7KTR - chains I and J of the 11 polymer chains in the assembly; structure by electron microscopy, 2.93 A resolution.

# Chain I
Protein: Transcription initiation protein SPT3 homolog
Organism: Homo sapiens
Reference sequence: O75486 (SUPT3_HUMAN); numbering as in UniProt; present here: 1-156, 187-317
Sequence (299 residues; each row starts with the number of its first residue; note: 18 numbers in that range are skipped by the numbering (no residue carries them; nothing is unmodelled there); X marks 12 residues of unknown identity (built as UNK)):
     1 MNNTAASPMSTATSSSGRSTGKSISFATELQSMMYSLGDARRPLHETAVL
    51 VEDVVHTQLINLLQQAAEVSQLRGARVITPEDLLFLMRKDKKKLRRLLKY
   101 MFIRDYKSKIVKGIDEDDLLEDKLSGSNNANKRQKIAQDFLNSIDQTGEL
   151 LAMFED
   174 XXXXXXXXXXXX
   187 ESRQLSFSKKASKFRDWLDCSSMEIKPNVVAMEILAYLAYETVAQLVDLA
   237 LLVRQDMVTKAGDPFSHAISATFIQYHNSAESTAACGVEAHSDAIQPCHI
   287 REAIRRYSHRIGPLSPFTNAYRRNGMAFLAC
Unresolved in the structure: 1-22, 113-127, 259-277

# Chain J
Protein: Transcriptional adapter 1
Organism: Homo sapiens
Reference sequence: Q96BN2 (TADA1_HUMAN); numbering as in UniProt (aligned over 1-335)
Sequence (335 residues; row label = number of the first residue in the row):
     1 MATFVSELEAAKKNLSEALGDNVKQYWANLKLWFKQKISKEEFDLEAHRL
    51 LTQDNVHSHNDFLLAILTRCQILVSTPDGAGSLPWPGGSAAKPGKPKGKK
   101 KLSSVRQKFDHRFQPQNPLSGAQQFVAKDPQDDDDLKLCSHTMMLPTRGQ
   151 LEGRMIVTAYEHGLDNVTEEAVSAVVYAVENHLKDILTSVVSRRKAYRLR
   201 DGHFKYAFGSNVTPQPYLKNSVVAYNNLIESPPAFTAPCAGQNPASHPPP
   251 DDAEQQAALLLACSGDTLPASLPPVNMYDLFEALQVHREVIPTHTVYALN
   301 IERIITKLWHPNHEELQQDKVHRQRLAAKEGLLLC
Unresolved in the structure: 1-103, 234-247, 332-335

# How chain I and chain J interact
Pairs across the interface - 43 pairs, chain I then chain J:
  Lys-92(I) / Glu-230(J)  salt bridge
  Arg-96(I) / Pro-233(J)
  Gln-231(I) / Arg-200(J)
  Asp-234(I) / Arg-200(J)  salt bridge
  Asp-242(I) / Tyr-206(J)
  Asp-242(I) / Ala-207(J)
  Pro-250(I) / Leu-261(J)  hydrophobic
  Phe-251(I) / Glu-254(J)
  Phe-251(I) / Ala-257(J)  hydrophobic
  Phe-251(I) / Ala-258(J)  hydrophobic
  Phe-251(I) / Leu-261(J)  hydrophobic
  His-253(I) / Gly-209(J)
  His-253(I) / Asn-211(J)  hydrogen bond
  Ala-254(I) / Ala-257(J)  hydrophobic
  Ile-255(I) / Ala-253(J)
  Ile-255(I) / Ala-257(J)  hydrophobic
  Ala-257(I) / Arg-198(J)
  Thr-258(I) / Pro-248(J)
  Arg-287(I) / Tyr-177(J)
  Glu-288(I) / Lys-184(J)  salt bridge
  Ala-289(I) / Phe-204(J)
  Arg-291(I) / Asn-181(J)
  Arg-291(I) / Lys-184(J)
  Arg-291(I) / Asp-185(J)  salt bridge
  Arg-291(I) / Thr-188(J)
  Arg-292(I) / Phe-204(J)
  Arg-292(I) / Lys-205(J)  hydrogen bond (side chain-backbone)
  Arg-292(I) / Tyr-206(J)
  Tyr-293(I) / Asp-201(J)
  Tyr-293(I) / His-203(J)
  Tyr-293(I) / Phe-204(J)  hydrophobic
  His-295(I) / Asp-185(J)  salt bridge
  His-295(I) / His-203(J)
  Ile-297(I) / His-203(J)
  Ser-301(I) / Glu-289(J)
  Pro-302(I) / Val-286(J)
  Phe-303(I) / Val-286(J)  hydrogen bond (backbone-backbone)
  Phe-303(I) / His-287(J)
  Thr-304(I) / His-287(J)
  Thr-304(I) / Arg-288(J)
  Thr-304(I) / Glu-289(J)
  Asn-305(I) / Arg-288(J)
  Asn-305(I) / Pro-292(J)  hydrogen bond (side chain-backbone)
Other interface residues (no listed pair), chain I (31 interface residues in all): Lys-93, Leu-235, Leu-238, Val-239, Arg-296, Arg-308
Other interface residues (no listed pair), chain J (32 interface residues in all): Gly-202, Leu-260, Gln-285, Ile-291

# Overview
Chain I and chain J form an interface of 31 and 32 residues respectively, with 4 hydrogen bonds and 5 salt
bridges. Among the polar pairs are Lys-92(I)/Glu-230(J), Asp-234(I)/Arg-200(J) and Glu-288(I)/Lys-184(J).
Chain I is Transcription initiation protein SPT3 homolog and chain J is Transcriptional adapter 1, both from
Homo sapiens; the structure, Cryo-EM structure of the human SAGA coactivator complex (TRRAP, core), was
determined by electron microscopy together with 7KTS from the same study.
